4ALL - chains B and D of the 4 polymer chains in the assembly; structure by X-ray diffraction, 2.80 A resolution.

# Chain B (and D)
Protein: Enoyl-[acyl-carrier-protein] reductase [NADPH]
Organism: Staphylococcus aureus
Notes: EC 1.3.1.10; chain D of this document is another copy of the same molecule, construct and numbering; everything in this record applies to it too
UniProt: Q7A6D8 (Q7A6D8_STAAN); residues 1-256 here = UniProt positions 1-256
Chain sequence (277 residues; each row starts with the number of its first residue; numbers below 1 keep their minus sign (Met-20 is residue -20)):
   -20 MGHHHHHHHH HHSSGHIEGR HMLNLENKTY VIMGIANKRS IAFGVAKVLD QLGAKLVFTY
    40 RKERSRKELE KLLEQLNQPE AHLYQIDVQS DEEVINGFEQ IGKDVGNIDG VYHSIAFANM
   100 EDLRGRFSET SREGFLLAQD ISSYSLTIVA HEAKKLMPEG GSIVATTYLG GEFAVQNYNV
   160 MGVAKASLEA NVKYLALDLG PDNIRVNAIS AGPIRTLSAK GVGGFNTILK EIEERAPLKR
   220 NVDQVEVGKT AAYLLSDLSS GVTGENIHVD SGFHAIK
Not modelled in the structure: -20 to 2
Sequence notes: expression tag (-20 to 0)
Small-molecule neighbours:
  - NADP (NAP; NADP nicotinamide-adenine-dinucleotide phosphate): Gly13, Ile14, Ala15, Ser19, Ile20, Ala21, Arg40, Lys41, Ser44, Ile65, Asp66, Val67, Gln68, Ser93, Ile94, Ala95, Phe96, Ile120, Thr145, Thr146, Tyr147, Tyr157, Lys164, Ala190, Gly191, Pro192, Ile193, Thr195, Leu196, Ser197, Ala198, Phe204
  - triclosan (TCL): Ala95, Phe96, Ala97, Leu102, Tyr147, Tyr157, Met160, Lys164, Pro192, Ser197, Ala198, Val201, Phe204
Reported in the primary citation:
  - binding site for triclosan: Ala97, Tyr157
  - mutagenesis - R40Q/K41N: increased catalytic activity on NADH
  - mutagenesis - R40Q/K41N/S44L: decreased catalytic activity
  - specificity-determining residues: Ser197 (by similarity / conservation)

# Interface between chain B and chain D
Residue-residue contacts (24):
  Phe152(B) with Phe152(D), hydrophobic; His253(D); Ala254(D); Ile255(D); Lys256(D)
  Ala153(B) with Ala254(D), hydrogen bond (backbone-backbone); Ile255(D); Lys256(D), hydrogen bond (backbone-backbone)
  Val154(B) with Lys256(D)
  Glu210(B) with Arg214(D), salt bridge
  Arg214(B) with Glu210(D), salt bridge
  Phe252(B) with Lys256(D), hydrogen bond (backbone-side chain)
  His253(B) with Phe152(D); Lys256(D), hydrogen bond (backbone-side chain)
  Ala254(B) with Phe152(D); Ala153(D), hydrogen bond (backbone-backbone)
  Ile255(B) with Ala153(D); Lys256(D), hydrogen bond (backbone-side chain)
  Lys256(B) with Phe152(D); Ala153(D), hydrogen bond (backbone-backbone); Phe252(D), hydrogen bond (side chain-backbone); His253(D), hydrogen bond (side chain-backbone); Ile255(D), hydrogen bond (side chain-backbone); Lys256(D)
Also at the interface, not in a pair above, chain B (12 interface residues in all): Leu148, Lys218
Also at the interface, not in a pair above, chain D (12 interface residues in all): Leu148, Val154, Gln155

# Summary
The chain B/chain D interface involves 12 residues from each chain; the contacts include 10 hydrogen bonds and
2 salt bridges. Polar pairs include Glu210(B)-Arg214(D), Phe252(B)-Lys256(D) and His253(B)-Lys256(D). Ligands
of chain B: NADP and triclosan. From the paper: a binding site for triclosan at Ala97(B) and Tyr157(B);
R40Q/K41N of chain B increase catalytic activity on NADH.
Chain B and chain D are both Enoyl-[acyl-carrier-protein] reductase [NADPH] (Staphylococcus aureus); the
structure, Crystal structure of S. aureus FabI in complex with NADP and triclosan (P212121), was determined by
X-ray diffraction together with 4ALI, 4ALJ, 4ALK, 4ALM and 4ALN from the same study.
